PDB entry 1G1X | X-ray diffraction, 2.60 A resolution | chains D and A of the 5 polymer chains in the assembly

[Chain D]
Molecule: 16S ribosomal RNA
Sequence (41 nucleotides; each row starts with the number of its first residue; note: 54 numbers in that range are skipped by the numbering (no residue carries them; nothing is unmodelled there)):
   582 AAGGCGGCCG AAA
   649 GGCUAGACGG UGGGAGAGGG UGGUGGAA
Not modelled in the structure: 676

[Chain A]
Name: 30S ribosomal protein S6
Source organism: Thermus thermophilus
UniProt: Q5SLP8 (RS6_THET8); residues 1-98 here = UniProt positions 1-98
Sequence (98 residues; each row starts with the number of its first residue):
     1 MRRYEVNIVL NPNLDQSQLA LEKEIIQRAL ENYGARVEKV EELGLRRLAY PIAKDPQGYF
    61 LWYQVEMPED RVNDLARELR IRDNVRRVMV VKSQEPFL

[Interface between chain D and chain A]
Contacting residue pairs - 6 pairs, chain D then chain A:
  G670(D) - Asn73(A)  hydrogen bond to the base
  G671(D) - Arg80(A)  sugar contact
  U672(D) - Arg80(A)  sugar contact
  G673(D) - Arg86(A)  phosphate contact
  G673(D) - Arg87(A)  salt bridge to the phosphate
  G674(D) - Tyr50(A)  phosphate contact

[Summary]
Chain D and chain A each contribute 5 residues to their interface; the contacts include 1 hydrogen bond and 1
salt bridge. Among the polar pairs are G670(D)-Asn73(A) and G673(D)-Arg87(A).
Chain D is 16S ribosomal RNA and chain A is 30S ribosomal protein S6 (Thermus thermophilus); the structure,
Structure of ribosomal proteins S15, S6, S18, and 16S ribosomal RNA, was determined by X-ray diffraction.
